PDB entry 9MSH | electron microscopy, 2.80 A resolution | chains G and I of the 8 polymer chains in the assembly

== Chain G ==
Name: DNA-directed RNA polymerase subunit alpha
Organism: Escherichia coli
Notes: EC 2.7.7.6
UniProt: P0A7Z4 (RPOA_ECOLI); numbering as in UniProt (aligned over 1-329)
Sequence (329 residues; row label = number of the first residue in the row):
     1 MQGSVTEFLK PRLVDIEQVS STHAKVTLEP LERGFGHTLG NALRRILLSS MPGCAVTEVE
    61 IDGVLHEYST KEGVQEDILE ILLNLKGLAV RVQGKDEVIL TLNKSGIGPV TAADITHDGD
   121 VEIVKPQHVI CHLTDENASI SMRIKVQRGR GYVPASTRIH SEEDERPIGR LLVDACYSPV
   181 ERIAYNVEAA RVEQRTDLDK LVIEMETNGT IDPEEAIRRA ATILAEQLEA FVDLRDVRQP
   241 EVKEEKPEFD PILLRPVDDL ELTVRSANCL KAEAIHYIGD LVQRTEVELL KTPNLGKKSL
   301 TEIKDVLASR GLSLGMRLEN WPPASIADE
Unresolved in the structure: 1-3, 159-163, 238-247, 326-329
Curated features (UniProtKB/Swiss-Prot):
  - region: Glu162 to Glu165 (Required for interaction with Crp at class II promoters)
  - modified residue: Arg265 (ADP-ribosylarginine), Lys297 (N6-acetyllysine), Lys298 (N6-acetyllysine)
  - mutagenesis: Arg45 (R45C: In rpoA112; temperature-sensitive, blocks RNA polymerase assembly), Glu162 to Glu165 (5-fold decrease in CRP-class II promoter-dependent transcription), Glu165 (E165K: 5-fold decrease in CRP-class II promoter-dependent transcription), Arg191 (R191C: In rpoA101; temperature-sensitive)

== Chain I ==
Name: DNA-directed RNA polymerase subunit beta
Organism: Escherichia coli
Notes: EC 2.7.7.6
UniProt: P0A8V2 (RPOB_ECOLI); residue numbers follow UniProt; this construct covers 1-1342
Sequence (1342 residues; each row starts with the number of its first residue):
     1 MVYSYTEKKR IRKDFGKRPQ VLDVPYLLSI QLDSFQKFIE QDPEGQYGLE AAFRSVFPIQ
    61 SYSGNSELQY VSYRLGEPVF DVQECQIRGV TYSAPLRVKL RLVIYEREAP EGTVKDIKEQ
   121 EVYMGEIPLM TDNGTFVING TERVIVSQLH RSPGVFFDSD KGKTHSSGKV LYNARIIPYR
   181 GSWLDFEFDP KDNLFVRIDR RRKLPATIIL RALNYTTEQI LDLFFEKVIF EIRDNKLQME
   241 LVPERLRGET ASFDIEANGK VYVEKGRRIT ARHIRQLEKD DVKLIEVPVE YIAGKVVAKD
   301 YIDESTGELI CAANMELSLD LLAKLSQSGH KRIETLFTND LDHGPYISET LRVDPTNDRL
   361 SALVEIYRMM RPGEPPTREA AESLFENLFF SEDRYDLSAV GRMKFNRSLL REEIEGSGIL
   421 SKDDIIDVMK KLIDIRNGKG EVDDIDHLGN RRIRSVGEMA ENQFRVGLVR VERAVKERLS
   481 LGDLDTLMPQ DMINAKPISA AVKEFFGSSQ LSQFMDQNNP LSEITHKRRI SALGPGGLTR
   541 ERAGFEVRDV HPTHYGRVCP IETPEGPNIG LINSLSVYAQ TNEYGFLETP YRKVTDGVVT
   601 DEIHYLSAIE EGNYVIAQAN SNLDEEGHFV EDLVTCRSKG ESSLFSRDQV DYMDVSTQQV
   661 VSVGASLIPF LEHDDANRAL MGANMQRQAV PTLRADKPLV GTGMERAVAV DSGVTAVAKR
   721 GGVVQYVDAS RIVIKVNEDE MYPGEAGIDI YNLTKYTRSN QNTCINQMPC VSLGEPVERG
   781 DVLADGPSTD LGELALGQNM RVAFMPWNGY NFEDSILVSE RVVQEDRFTT IHIQELACVS
   841 RDTKLGPEEI TADIPNVGEA ALSKLDESGI VYIGAEVTGG DILVGKVTPK GETQLTPEEK
   901 LLRAIFGEKA SDVKDSSLRV PNGVSGTVID VQVFTRDGVE KDKRALEIEE MQLKQAKKDL
   961 SEELQILEAG LFSRIRAVLV AGGVEAEKLD KLPRDRWLEL GLTDEEKQNQ LEQLAEQYDE
  1021 LKHEFEKKLE AKRRKITQGD DLAPGVLKIV KVYLAVKRRI QPGDKMAGRH GNKGVISKIN
  1081 PIEDMPYDEN GTPVDIVLNP LGVPSRMNIG QILETHLGMA AKGIGDKINA MLKQQQEVAK
  1141 LREFIQRAYD LGADVRQKVD LSTFSDEEVM RLAENLRKGM PIATPVFDGA KEAEIKELLK
  1201 LGDLPTSGQI RLYDGRTGEQ FERPVTVGYM YMLKLNHLVD DKMHARSTGS YSLVTQQPLG
  1261 GKAQFGGQRF GEMEVWALEA YGAAYTLQEM LTVKSDDVNG RTKMYKNIVD GNHQMEPGMP
  1321 ESFNVLLKEI RSLGINIELE DE
Unresolved in the structure: 1, 1342
Curated features (UniProtKB/Swiss-Prot):
  - modified residue (N6-acetyllysine): Lys1022, Lys1200
  - mutagenesis: Ile561 (I561S: Resistant to antibiotics salinamide A and B), Ile569 (I569S: Resistant to antibiotics salinamide A and B), Ala665 (A665E: Resistant to antibiotics salinamide A and B), Asp675 (D675A/G: Resistant to antibiotics salinamide A and B), Asn677 (N677H/K: Resistant to antibiotics salinamide A and B), Leu680 (L680M: Resistant to antibiotics salinamide A and B), Glu813 (E813K: Disrupts the enzyme's active center)
Ligand contacts: pyrophosphate (POP): Arg678, Ser1105, Arg1106

== How chain G and chain I interact ==
Residue-residue contacts (55):
  Asn41(G) with Gly1215(I); Arg1216(I); Thr1217(I); Gly1218(I)
  Arg44(G) with Tyr1087(I); Gly1091(I)
  Arg45(G) with Glu1083(I), hydrogen bond (side chain-backbone); Asp1084(I), salt bridge; Gly1215(I), hydrogen bond (side chain-backbone); Arg1216(I)
  Leu65(G) with Ile873(I), hydrophobic
  His66(G) with Ile873(I); Gly874(I); Ile929(I)
  Glu67(G) with Lys1057(I), salt bridge
  Tyr68(G) with Tyr756(I); Ile831(I), hydrophobic; Ile929(I), hydrophobic; Lys1057(I)
  Thr70(G) with Ala729(I); Lys755(I)
  Lys71(G) with Asp728(I)
  Glu72(G) with Tyr726(I)
  Gly73(G) with Tyr726(I); Asp728(I)
  Val74(G) with Asp728(I); Ala729(I)
  Gln75(G) with Val727(I); Ala729(I); Val771(I), hydrogen bond (side chain-backbone)
  Glu76(G) with Ala729(I)
  Asp77(G) with Ala729(I); Lys755(I), salt bridge; Tyr756(I); Asn766(I); Met768(I)
  Leu79(G) with Tyr756(I); Lys1057(I)
  Leu83(G) with Arg694(I)
  Lys86(G) with Asp826(I), salt bridge
  Thr134(G) with Val727(I), hydrogen bond (side chain-backbone); Leu773(I)
  Tyr152(G) with Gln824(I); Arg1059(I), hydrogen bond
  Arg166(G) with Glu876(I), salt bridge
  Ile168(G) with Tyr872(I), hydrophobic; Ile873(I); Gly874(I); Ala875(I), hydrophobic
  Glu181(G) with Arg821(I)
  Arg182(G) with Asn1090(I), hydrogen bond (side chain-backbone)
  Ile183(G) with Gly1091(I)
  Ala184(G) with Asn1090(I)
  Tyr185(G) with Tyr1087(I)
  Arg317(G) with Asp1310(I), salt bridge
Also at the interface, not in a pair above, chain G (35 interface residues in all): Leu48, Ser49, Ser69, Asp135, Pro154, Asp174, Cys176
Also at the interface, not in a pair above, chain I (44 interface residues in all): Ser730, Pro769, Ser772, Val823, Thr927, Val928, Lys958, Ala1055, Val1056, Ile1082, Glu1089

== Overview ==
Chain G and chain I form an interface of 35 and 44 residues respectively; the contacts include 6 hydrogen
bonds and 6 salt bridges. Polar pairs include Arg45(G)-Asp1084(I), Glu67(G)-Lys1057(I) and Asp77(G)-Lys755(I).
Bound to chain I: pyrophosphate.
Chain G is DNA-directed RNA polymerase subunit alpha and chain I is DNA-directed RNA polymerase subunit beta,
both from Escherichia coli; the structure, de novo SigN RNA polymerase open complex (RPo), was determined by
electron microscopy (same publication as 9MSE, 9MSF, 9MSG and 9MSJ).
